PDB entry 8HSW | X-ray diffraction, 2.03 A resolution | chains A and B of the 3 polymer chains in the assembly

Chain A:
Molecule: Ig-like domain-containing protein
From: Myotis lucifugus
UniProtKB: G1PNR4 (G1PNR4_MYOLU); residues 1-280 here correspond to UniProt positions 22-301 (UniProt number = residue number + 21)
Chain sequence (280 residues; row label = number of the first residue in the row):
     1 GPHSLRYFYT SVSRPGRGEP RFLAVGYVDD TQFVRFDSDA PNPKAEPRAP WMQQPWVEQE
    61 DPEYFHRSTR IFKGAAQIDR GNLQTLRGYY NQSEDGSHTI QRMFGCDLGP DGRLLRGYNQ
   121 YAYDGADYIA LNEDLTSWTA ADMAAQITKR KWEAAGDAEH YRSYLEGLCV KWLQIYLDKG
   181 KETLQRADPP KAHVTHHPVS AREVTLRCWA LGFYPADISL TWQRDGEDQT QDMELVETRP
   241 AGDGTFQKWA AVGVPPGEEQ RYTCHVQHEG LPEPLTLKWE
Disulfides: Cys106-Cys169, Cys208-Cys264

Chain B:
Molecule: Beta-2-microglobulin
From: Pteropus alecto
UniProtKB: L5K3Y9 (L5K3Y9_PTEAL); residues 4-95 here correspond to UniProt positions 187-278 (UniProt number = residue number + 183)
Chain sequence (97 residues; row label = number of the first residue in the row):
     1 EPRTPKIQVY SRHPAENGKP NYLNCYVYGF HPPQIEIDLL KNGQKMKTEQ SDLSFSKDWS
    61 FYLLVHTDFT PSTVDEYSCR VNHSSLAAPH MVKWDRN
Differences from the reference sequence: expression tag (1-3, 96-97)
Disulfides: Cys25-Cys79

How chain A and chain B interact:
Residue-residue contacts - 50 pairs, chain A then chain B:
  Phe8(A) - Phe55(B)
  Tyr9(A) - Phe55(B)
  Thr10(A) - Phe55(B)
  Thr10(A) - Phe61(B)
  Val12(A) - Pro33(B)  hydrophobic
  Leu23(A) - Leu53(B)  hydrophobic
  Val25(A) - Asp52(B)
  Val25(A) - Leu53(B)
  Val25(A) - Ser54(B)
  Tyr27(A) - Ser54(B)
  Tyr27(A) - Tyr62(B)
  Gln32(A) - Asp52(B)
  Arg35(A) - Asp52(B)  salt bridge
  Arg48(A) - Asp52(B)  salt bridge
  Thr99(A) - Pro33(B)
  Gln101(A) - His31(B)
  Gln101(A) - Phe55(B)
  Gln101(A) - Trp59(B)  hydrogen bond (side chain-backbone)
  Gln101(A) - Phe61(B)
  Arg102(A) - Phe55(B)
  Met103(A) - Phe55(B)  hydrophobic
  Gln120(A) - Trp59(B)
  Tyr121(A) - Trp59(B)
  Ala122(A) - Trp59(B)  hydrophobic
  Asp124(A) - Glu1(B)
  Asp124(A) - His31(B)
  Gly125(A) - Arg3(B)
  Gly125(A) - His31(B)  hydrogen bond (backbone-side chain)
  Gly125(A) - Trp59(B)
  Asp127(A) - Trp59(B)  hydrogen bond
  His197(A) - Asn97(B)
  Arg207(A) - Asn97(B)
  Trp209(A) - Asn97(B)
  Val236(A) - Gln8(B)
  Glu237(A) - Gln8(B)  hydrogen bond (backbone-side chain)
  Glu237(A) - Tyr28(B)  hydrogen bond
  Thr238(A) - Tyr26(B)
  Arg239(A) - Gln8(B)  hydrogen bond
  Arg239(A) - Tyr10(B)
  Arg239(A) - Tyr26(B)
  Pro240(A) - Tyr10(B)  hydrogen bond (backbone-side chain)
  Pro240(A) - Tyr26(B)
  Pro240(A) - Leu64(B)  hydrophobic
  Ala241(A) - Arg12(B)
  Ala241(A) - Asn24(B)  hydrogen bond (backbone-side chain)
  Gly242(A) - Arg12(B)  hydrogen bond (backbone-side chain)
  Asp243(A) - Arg12(B)
  Gln247(A) - Tyr10(B)
  Gln247(A) - Ser11(B)
  Gln247(A) - Arg12(B)  hydrogen bond (side chain-backbone)
Other interface residues (no listed pair), chain B (22 interface residues in all): His13, Asp58

Overview:
32 residues of chain A face 22 of chain B across their interface, with 10 hydrogen bonds and 2 salt bridges.
Among the polar pairs are Arg35(A)-Asp52(B), Arg48(A)-Asp52(B) and Gln101(A)-Trp59(B).
Chain A is Ig-like domain-containing protein (Myotis lucifugus) and chain B is Beta-2-microglobulin (Pteropus
alecto); the structure, Crystal structure of bat MHC class I mylu-B-67 for 2.1 angstrom, was determined by
X-ray diffraction (same publication as 8HSM, 8HSO, 8HT1 and 8HT9).
